PDB entry 7B1B | electron microscopy, 4.23 A resolution (low resolution: residue-level contacts below are approximate; hydrogen-bond / salt-bridge calls are withheld) | chains P and B of the 4 polymer chains in the assembly

[Chain P]
Molecule: Aael013433-pa
Source organism: Aedes aegypti
UniProtKB: Q16J57 (Q16J57_AEDAE); residues 1-102 here correspond to UniProt positions 142-243 (UniProt number = residue number + 141)
Amino-acid sequence (112 residues; numbered 1 to 112; the number before each row is that of its first residue):
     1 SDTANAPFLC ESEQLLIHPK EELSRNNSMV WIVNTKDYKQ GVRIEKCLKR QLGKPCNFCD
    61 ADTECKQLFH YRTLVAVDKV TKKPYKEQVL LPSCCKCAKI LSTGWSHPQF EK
Not modelled in the structure: 1-5, 98-112
Differences from the reference sequence: expression tag (103-112)
Cystine bridges: Cys10-Cys65, Cys47-Cys95, Cys56-Cys97

[Chain B]
Molecule: Toll-like receptor
Source organism: Aedes aegypti
UniProtKB: A0A6I8TEX2 (A0A6I8TEX2_AEDAE); residue numbers follow UniProt; this construct covers 28-789
Amino-acid sequence (768 residues; each row starts with the number of its first residue):
    28 TSTKRFTCPE ESEASNCSCE EFPSKTHFYC PDFNPTLYVD VEDRMRVDFK CYDEPHDFKS
    88 LPNLAIGSVK LLTVVDCVLD DDRPILESFK FLEVADVRSF VYNNHENGIR YNAKYFEGME
   148 QLENLTLARG VVSIDRDTFS GFLNLKRLTI EHNKLNLQPG TFEALSNLTY LGLVYNGLNE
   208 IQPGLFDGLE SLEALSLSYN DIKSLSAGSF NGLSSLRMLN LRVNKIESFD ANTFASLKEL
   268 SRLEITLNPF VSLPRGLFSE NKKLKTLILT NNRKLVTLPE ELLANLKELT VVNLSHNGVG
   328 NLPESLLSGS SGIIELNLGY NRLNSLPEEL LSDQPQLQVL NLDHNQLESI PDYFLERNVE
   388 LQTLYLSHNR LRSLSEKAFT KLKNLKELHL ENNQLQTIPQ FLFSGTPKLE EIYMQNNQLA
   448 LHANSFINEE LSIADNDNTP FQVLQKLRIL HLRNNSISTI FQDWYINNLE MQSLDLSFNK
   508 LPGLSYTQLQ FQSNITLNLS NNEISQVLLI DDLDLQPYQR INVDLNHNPL NCNCNALKFI
   568 QLIQSKAEHG LQFNVDQLRC SEPPNLLDAT MDQLQTKDLL CDFESADDCP KDCQCAMRLL
   628 DHTVIVNCSG RGLTEFPDLP IPSQLHEDFN ALEVHVENNR LTKLPNLTKH NEITQLYARN
   688 NSIQNLLPHN IPSKLRIIDL SQNLLKMIDD STLAQINRSS HLETIRLSQN QWLCDCPASS
   748 FLIFVQQNSR LISDMSAIRC HPSGKSLDSI TVNELCFEDY TTENLYFQ
Not modelled in the structure: 28-31, 784-795
Differences from the reference sequence: expression tag (790-795)
Cystine bridges: Cys35-Cys46, Cys44-Cys57, Cys78-Cys104, Cys559-Cys587, Cys561-Cys608, Cys616-Cys622, Cys620-Cys635, Cys741-Cys767, Cys743-Cys783
Covalent attachments: N-acetylglucosamine (NAG) linked to Asn151, Asn194, Asn481; glycan linked to Asn521
What the authors report for this chain:
  - post-translational modification sites: Asn521

[How chain P and chain B interact]
Residue-residue contacts (5):
  Leu74(P) - Ile460(B)
  Leu74(P) - Ala461(B)
  Ala76(P) - Ser459(B)
  Ala76(P) - Ile460(B)
  Val77(P) - Glu457(B)
Interface residues without a listed pair, chain P (6 interface residues in all): Lys39, Arg72, Val75
Interface residues without a listed pair, chain B (6 interface residues in all): Leu458, Asp462

[Overview]
Chain P and chain B each contribute 6 residues to their interface. Covalently linked N-acetylglucosamine: at
Asn151(B), Asn194(B) and Asn481(B). The paper reports a modification site at Asn521(B).
Here chain P is Aael013433-pa and chain B is Toll-like receptor, both from Aedes aegypti. Entry 7B1B (Cryo-EM
of Aedes Aegypti Toll5A dimer bound to Spz1C) was determined by electron microscopy (same publication as 7B1C
and 7B1D).
